PDB entry 7VG8 | X-ray diffraction, 2.04 A resolution | chains A and C

== Chain A ==
Molecule: Replication-associated protein
Organism: Tomato yellow leaf curl virus
Notes: EC 3.1.21.-
UniProt: A0A286LJ32 (A0A286LJ32_9GEMI); residue numbers follow UniProt; this construct covers 5-116
Chain sequence (112 residues; numbered 5 to 116; the number before each row is that of its first residue):
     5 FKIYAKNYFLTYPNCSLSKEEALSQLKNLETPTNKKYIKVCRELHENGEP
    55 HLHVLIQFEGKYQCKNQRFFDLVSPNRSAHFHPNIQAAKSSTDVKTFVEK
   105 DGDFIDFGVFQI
Not modelled in the structure: 79-82
Sequence notes: engineered mutation Phe101 (Tyr in A0A286LJ32)
Bound ions: Mn2+: Glu47, His55, His57 (shared with DA306(C) of chain C)

== Chain C ==
Molecule: 9-nt DNA strand
Organism: Tomato yellow leaf curl virus-IL [MX: SLP:11]
Sequence (9 nucleotides; each row starts with the number of its first residue):
   299 TAATATTAC
Bound ions: Mn2+: DA306 (shared with Glu47(A), His55(A), His57(A) of chain A)

== Chain A / chain C interface ==
Residue-residue contacts (43):
  Phe5(A) - DT299(C)  base contact
  Phe5(A) - DA300(C)  base contact
  Lys6(A) - DT299(C)  hydrogen bond to the base
  Ile7(A) - DT299(C)  base contact
  Phe13(A) - DA306(C)  phosphate contact
  Phe13(A) - DC307(C)  base contact
  Thr15(A) - DT305(C)  sugar contact
  Thr15(A) - DA306(C)  sugar contact
  Pro17(A) - DT302(C)  base contact
  Pro17(A) - DA303(C)  sugar contact
  Pro17(A) - DT305(C)  base contact
  Asn18(A) - DA303(C)  hydrogen bond to the phosphate
  Glu47(A) - DA306(C)  phosphate contact
  His49(A) - DT304(C)  sugar contact
  His49(A) - DT305(C)  salt bridge to the phosphate
  Glu50(A) - DT305(C)  hydrogen bond to the phosphate
  His55(A) - DT305(C)  phosphate contact
  His57(A) - DT305(C)  phosphate contact
  His57(A) - DA306(C)  salt bridge to the phosphate
  Gln71(A) - DA300(C)  hydrogen bond to the phosphate
  Gln71(A) - DA301(C)  hydrogen bond to the phosphate
  Arg72(A) - DA301(C)  sugar contact
  Arg72(A) - DT302(C)  salt bridge to the phosphate
  His86(A) - DA300(C)  hydrogen bond to the base
  His86(A) - DA301(C)  hydrogen bond to the sugar
  His86(A) - DT302(C)  sugar contact
  Pro87(A) - DA300(C)  base contact
  Pro87(A) - DA301(C)  base contact
  Asn88(A) - DA300(C)  base contact
  Asn88(A) - DA301(C)  hydrogen bond to the base
  Asn88(A) - DA306(C)  base contact
  Ile89(A) - DA300(C)  hydrogen bond to the base
  Gln90(A) - DA306(C)  base contact
  Gln90(A) - DC307(C)  hydrogen bond to the base
  Ala91(A) - DC307(C)  hydrogen bond to the base
  Ala92(A) - DC307(C)  base contact
  Lys93(A) - DC307(C)  hydrogen bond to the base
  Ser94(A) - DC307(C)  hydrogen bond to the base
  Asp97(A) - DC307(C)  phosphate contact
  Val98(A) - DC307(C)  base contact
  Phe101(A) - DA306(C)  phosphate contact
  Phe101(A) - DC307(C)  sugar contact
  Lys104(A) - DA306(C)  salt bridge to the phosphate

== Overview ==
The interface between chain A and chain C involves 27 residues on one side and 9 on the other, with 13
hydrogen bonds and 4 salt bridges. Polar contacts include Lys6(A)-DT299(C), His86(A)-DA300(C) and
Asn88(A)-DA301(C). Glu47(A), His55(A), His57(A) and DA306(C) form the Mn2+ site.
Here chain A is Replication-associated protein (Tomato yellow leaf curl virus) and chain C is a 9-nt DNA
strand (Tomato yellow leaf curl virus-IL [MX: SLP:11]). Entry 7VG8 (TYLCV Rep-DNA) was determined by X-ray
diffraction.
